PDB entry 5OV7 | X-ray diffraction, 2.40 A resolution | chains C and D of the 6 polymer chains in the assembly

# Chain C
Name: Tubulin alpha-1B chain
From: Bos taurus
UniProt: P81947 (TBA1B_BOVIN); numbering as in UniProt (aligned over 1-451)
Sequence (451 residues; row label = number of the first residue in the row):
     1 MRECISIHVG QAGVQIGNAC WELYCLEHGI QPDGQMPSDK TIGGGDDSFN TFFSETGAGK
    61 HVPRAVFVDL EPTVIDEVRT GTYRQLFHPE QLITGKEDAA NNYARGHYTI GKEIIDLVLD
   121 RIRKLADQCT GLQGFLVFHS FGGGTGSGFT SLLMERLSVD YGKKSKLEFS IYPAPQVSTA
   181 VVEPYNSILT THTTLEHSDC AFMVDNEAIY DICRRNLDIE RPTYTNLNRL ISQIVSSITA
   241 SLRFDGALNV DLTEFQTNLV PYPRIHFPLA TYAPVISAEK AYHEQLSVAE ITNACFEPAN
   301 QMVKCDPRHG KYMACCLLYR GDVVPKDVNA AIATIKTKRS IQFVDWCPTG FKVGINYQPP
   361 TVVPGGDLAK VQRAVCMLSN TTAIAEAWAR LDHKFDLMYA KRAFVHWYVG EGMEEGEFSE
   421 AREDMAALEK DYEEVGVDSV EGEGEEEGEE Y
Not modelled in the structure: 441-451
Small-molecule neighbours:
  - 6FS (N-[2-methoxy-5-({[(E)-2-(2,4,6-trimethoxyphenyl)ethenyl]sulfonyl}methyl)phenyl]glycine): S178, T179, A180, V181
  - GTP (guanosine-5'-triphosphate): G10, Q11, A12, Q15, I16, D69, D98, A99, A100, N101, S140, G142, G143, G144, T145, G146, I171, P173, V177, S178, T179, E183, N206, Y224, L227, N228, I231
What the authors report for this chain:
  - binding site for 6FS: S178, T179

# Chain D
Name: Tubulin beta-2B chain
From: Bos taurus
UniProt: Q6B856 (TBB2B_BOVIN); the author numbering skips numbers that UniProt does not, so the offset changes along the chain: 1-42 = UniProt 1-42; 45-360 = UniProt 43-358; 369-455 = UniProt 359-445
Sequence (445 residues; each row starts with the number of its first residue; note: 10 numbers in that range are skipped by the numbering (no residue carries them; nothing is unmodelled there)):
     1 MREIVHIQAG QCGNQIGAKF WEVISDEHGI DPTGSYHGDS DL
    45 QLERINVYYN EATGNKYVPR AILVDLEPGT MDSVRSGPFG QIFRPDNFVF GQSGAGNNWA
   105 KGHYTEGAEL VDSVLDVVRK ESESCDCLQG FQLTHSLGGG TGSGMGTLLI SKIREEYPDR
   165 IMNTFSVMPS PKVSDTVVEP YNATLSVHQL VENTDETYCI DNEALYDICF RTLKLTTPTY
   225 GDLNHLVSAT MSGVTTCLRF PGQLNADLRK LAVNMVPFPR LHFFMPGFAP LTSRGSQQYR
   285 ALTVPELTQQ MFDSKNMMAA CDPRHGRYLT VAAIFRGRMS MKEVDEQMLN VQNKNSSYFV
   345 EWIPNNVKTA VCDIPP
   369 RGLKMSATFI GNSTAIQELF KRISEQFTAM FRRKAFLHWY TGEGMDEMEF TEAESNMNDL
   429 VSEYQQYQDA TADEQGEFEE EEGEDEA
Not modelled in the structure: 276-284, 442-455
Ion coordination: Mg2+: Q11 (together with GDP)
Small-molecule neighbours:
  - 6FS (N-[2-methoxy-5-({[(E)-2-(2,4,6-trimethoxyphenyl)ethenyl]sulfonyl}methyl)phenyl]glycine): Y202, G237, V238, C241, L242, L248, A250, D251, K254, L255, N258, M259, T314, V315, A316, A317, I318, N349, N350, V351, K352, T353, A354, T376, F377, I378
  - GDP (guanosine-5'-diphosphate): A9, G10, Q11, C12, Q15, I16, D69, A99, N101, S140, G142, G143, G144, T145, G146, V171, P173, V177, D179, E183, N206, L209, Y224, L227, N228, V231
UniProt features mapped onto this chain:
  - motif: M1 to I4 (MREI motif)
  - binding site (GTP): Q11, E71, S140, G144, T145, G146, N206, N228
  - binding site (Mg(2+)): E71
  - modified residue: S40 (Phosphoserine), T57 (Phosphothreonine), K60 (N6-acetyllysine), S174 (Phosphoserine), T287 (Phosphothreonine), T292 (Phosphothreonine), R320 (Omega-N-methylarginine), E448 (5-glutamyl polyglutamate)
  - cross-link (Glycyl lysine isopeptide (Lys-Gly)): K60 (interchain with G-Cter in ubiquitin), K326 (interchain with G-Cter in ubiquitin)
What the authors report for this chain:
  - binding site for 6FS: L242, N258, N349, K352

# Interface between chain C and chain D
Pairs across the interface - 45 pairs, chain C then chain D:
  E71(C) - N249(D)
  K96(C) - M1(D)
  K96(C) - D130(D)  salt bridge
  E97(C) - M1(D)
  E97(C) - C131(D)
  D98(C) - K254(D)  salt bridge
  A100(C) - R253(D)
  A100(C) - K254(D)
  A100(C) - V257(D)
  N101(C) - K254(D)
  N101(C) - N258(D)  hydrogen bond
  R105(C) - R253(D)
  S178(C) - N349(D)  hydrogen bond
  S178(C) - K352(D)  hydrogen bond (backbone-side chain)
  A180(C) - N258(D)
  V181(C) - N258(D)  hydrogen bond (backbone-side chain)
  V181(C) - I347(D)  hydrophobic
  V181(C) - P348(D)
  V181(C) - N349(D)
  E220(C) - K326(D)  salt bridge
  R221(C) - M325(D)
  R221(C) - D329(D)  salt bridge
  L397(C) - W346(D)
  L397(C) - P348(D)  hydrophobic
  L397(C) - A440(D)  hydrophobic
  M398(C) - W346(D)
  M398(C) - P348(D)
  K401(C) - F262(D)
  K401(C) - W346(D)
  K401(C) - A438(D)
  K401(C) - T439(D)  hydrogen bond (side chain-backbone)
  A403(C) - P261(D)
  A403(C) - F262(D)  hydrophobic
  F404(C) - V257(D)
  F404(C) - N258(D)
  F404(C) - V260(D)
  F404(C) - P261(D)  hydrogen bond (backbone-backbone)
  F404(C) - I347(D)  hydrophobic
  H406(C) - V260(D)
  H406(C) - P261(D)  hydrogen bond (side chain-backbone)
  H406(C) - F262(D)
  H406(C) - P263(D)
  W407(C) - A256(D)
  W407(C) - V257(D)
  W407(C) - V260(D)  hydrogen bond (side chain-backbone)
Interface residues without a listed pair, chain C (25 interface residues in all): T73, P175, T179, V182, K394, R402
Interface residues without a listed pair, chain D (29 interface residues in all): L248, D251, T314, E345, N350

# Overview
25 residues of chain C and 29 residues of chain D are in contact; the contacts include 8 hydrogen bonds and 4
salt bridges. Polar contacts include K96(C)-D130(D), D98(C)-K254(D) and E220(C)-K326(D). Compound 6FS is bound
between chain C and chain D. The paper reports a binding site for 6FS at S178(C), T179(C) and L242(D) among
others.
Here chain C is Tubulin alpha-1B chain and chain D is Tubulin beta-2B chain, both from Bos taurus. Entry 5OV7
(tubulin - rigosertib complex) was determined by X-ray diffraction.
